PDB entry 8H4I | electron microscopy, 3.06 A resolution | chains A and R of the 5 polymer chains in the assembly

[Chain A]
Molecule: engineered mini Galpha-S subunit
Organism: Homo sapiens
Sequence (361 residues; each row starts with the number of its first residue; note: 26 numbers in that range are skipped by the numbering (no residue carries them; nothing is unmodelled there)):
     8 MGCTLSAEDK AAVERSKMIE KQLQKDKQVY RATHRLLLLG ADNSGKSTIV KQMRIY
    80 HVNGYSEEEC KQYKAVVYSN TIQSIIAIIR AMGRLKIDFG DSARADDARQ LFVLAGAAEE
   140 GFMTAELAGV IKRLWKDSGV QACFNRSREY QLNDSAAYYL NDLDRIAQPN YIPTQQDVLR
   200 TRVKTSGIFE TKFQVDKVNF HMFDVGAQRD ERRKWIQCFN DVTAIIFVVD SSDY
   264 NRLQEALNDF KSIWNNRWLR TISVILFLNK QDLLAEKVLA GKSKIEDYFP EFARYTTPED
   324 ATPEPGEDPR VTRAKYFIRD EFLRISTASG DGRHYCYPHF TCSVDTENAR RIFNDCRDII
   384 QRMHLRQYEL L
Not modelled in the structure: 8-11, 80-203, 393-394

[Chain R]
Molecule: Free fatty acid receptor 4
Organism: Homo sapiens
Reference sequence: Q5NUL3 (FFAR4_HUMAN); residue numbers follow UniProt; this construct covers 1-361
Sequence (361 residues; row label = number of the first residue in the row):
     1 MSPECARAAG DAPLRSLEQA NRTRFPFFSD VKGDHRLVLA AVETTVLVLI FAVSLLGNVC
    61 ALVLVARRRR RGATACLVLN LFCADLLFIS AIPLVLAVRW TEAWLLGPVA CHLLFYVMTL
   121 SGSVTILTLA AVSLERMVCI VHLQRGVRGP GRRARAVLLA LIWGYSAVAA LPLCVFFRVV
   181 PQRLPGADQE ISICTLIWPT IPGEISWDVS FVTLNFLVPG LVIVISYSKI LQITKASRKR
   241 LTVSLAYSES HQIRVSQQDF RLFRTLFLLM VSFFIMWSPI IITILLILIQ NFKQDLVIWP
   301 SLFFWVVAFT FANSALNPIL YNMTLCRNEW KKIFCCFWFP EKGAILTDTS VKRNDLSIIS
   361 G
Not modelled in the structure: 1-21, 186-188, 240-258, 327-361
Disulfide bonds: Cys111-Cys194
Ligand contacts: docosa-4,7,10,13,16,19-hexaenoic acid (HXA): Phe27, Phe88, Phe115, Met118, Thr119, Gly122, Ser123, Ile126, Leu173, Leu196, Trp198, Glu204, Trp207, Asp208, Phe211, Asn215, Ile280, Ile284, Ile287, Leu288, Asn291, Phe303, Thr310
UniProt features mapped onto this chain:
  - modified residue: Thr347 (Phosphothreonine), Thr349 (Phosphothreonine), Ser350 (Phosphoserine), Ser357 (Phosphoserine), Ser360 (Phosphoserine)
  - glycosylation: Asn21 (N-linked (GlcNAc...) asparagine)

[Chain A / chain R interface]
Contacting residue pairs (14; chain A residue first):
  Ile383(A) - Leu143(R)  hydrophobic
  Gln384(A) - Leu143(R)
  Gln384(A) - Gln144(R)
  Gln384(A) - Thr234(R)
  Arg385(A) - Arg238(R)
  His387(A) - Cys139(R)
  His387(A) - Leu143(R)
  Leu388(A) - Ile140(R)  hydrophobic
  Leu388(A) - Thr234(R)
  Gln390(A) - Met323(R)
  Tyr391(A) - Arg136(R)
  Tyr391(A) - Thr265(R)
  Glu392(A) - Thr265(R)
  Glu392(A) - Met323(R)
Also at the interface, not in a pair above, chain A (9 interface residues in all): Arg380
Also at the interface, not in a pair above, chain R (14 interface residues in all): Ile230, Ile233, Ser237, Asp259, Leu262

[Overview]
9 residues of chain A face 14 of chain R across their interface. Ligands of chain R:
docosa-4,7,10,13,16,19-hexaenoic acid.
Here chain A is engineered mini Galpha-S subunit and chain R is Free fatty acid receptor 4, both from Homo
sapiens. Entry 8H4I (DHA-bound FFAR4 in complex with Gs) was determined by electron microscopy, deposited
together with 8H4K, 8H4L and 8IYS.
